PDB entry 9HAK | X-ray diffraction, 1.25 A resolution | chains A and B

[Chain A (and B)]
Name: 3C-like proteinase nsp5
Source organism: Severe acute respiratory syndrome coronavirus 2
Notes: EC 3.4.22.69; chain B of this document is another copy of the same molecule, construct and numbering; everything in this record applies to it too
UniProtKB: P0DTC1 (R1A_SARS2); residues 1-306 here correspond to UniProt positions 3264-3569 (UniProt number = residue number + 3263)
Sequence (306 residues; numbered 1 to 306; the number before each row is that of its first residue):
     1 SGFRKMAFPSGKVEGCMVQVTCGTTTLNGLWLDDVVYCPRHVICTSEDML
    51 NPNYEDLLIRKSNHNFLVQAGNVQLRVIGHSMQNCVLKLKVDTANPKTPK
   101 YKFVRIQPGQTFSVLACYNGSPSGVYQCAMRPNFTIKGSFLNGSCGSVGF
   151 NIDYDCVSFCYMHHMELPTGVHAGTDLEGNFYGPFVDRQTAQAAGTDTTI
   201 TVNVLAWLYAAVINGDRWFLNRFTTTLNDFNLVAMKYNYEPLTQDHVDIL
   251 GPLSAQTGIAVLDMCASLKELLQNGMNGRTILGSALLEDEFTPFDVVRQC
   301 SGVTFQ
Ligand contacts: A1ITI ((5R)-4-[(4-bromanyl-2-ethyl-phenyl)methyl]-N-ethyl-1-thieno[2,3-c]pyridin-4-ylcarbonyl-1,4-diazepane-5-carboxamide): Thr25, His41, Cys44, Thr45, Ser46, Met49, Phe140, Leu141, Asn142, Gly143, Ser144, Cys145, His163, His164, Met165, Glu166, Leu167, His172, Asp187, Arg188, Gln189, Thr190, Gln192
Reported in the primary citation:
  - binding site for A1ITI: His41, Gly143, Cys145, His163, Gln189

[Chain A / chain B interface]
Contacting residue pairs - 83 pairs, chain A then chain B:
  Ser1(A) with Gly138(B); Ser139(B); Phe140(B), hydrogen bond (backbone-backbone); Glu166(B), hydrogen bond (backbone-side chain); Gly170(B); His172(B), hydrogen bond (backbone-side chain)
  Gly2(A) with Gly138(B); Ser139(B)
  Arg4(A) with Gln127(B), hydrogen bond (side chain-backbone); Lys137(B), hydrogen bond (side chain-backbone); Glu290(B), salt bridge
  Lys5(A) with Arg4(B); Tyr126(B)
  Met6(A) with Gly124(B); Val125(B); Tyr126(B), hydrophobic; Ser139(B)
  Ala7(A) with Gly124(B); Val125(B), hydrogen bond (backbone-backbone)
  Phe8(A) with Val125(B)
  Pro9(A) with Ser10(B); Glu14(B); Pro122(B); Ser123(B); Gly124(B)
  Ser10(A) with Pro9(B); Ser10(B), hydrogen bond (backbone-side chain); Glu14(B), hydrogen bond (backbone-side chain)
  Gly11(A) with Gly11(B); Glu14(B), hydrogen bond (backbone-side chain)
  Glu14(A) with Pro9(B); Ser10(B), hydrogen bond (side chain-backbone); Gly11(B), hydrogen bond (side chain-backbone)
  Tyr118(A) with Gly302(B); Thr304(B)
  Ser121(A) with Thr304(B); Phe305(B)
  Pro122(A) with Pro9(B), hydrophobic; Thr304(B); Phe305(B), hydrogen bond (backbone-backbone)
  Ser123(A) with Pro9(B); Arg298(B), hydrogen bond (backbone-side chain); Val303(B), hydrogen bond (side chain-backbone); Phe305(B)
  Gly124(A) with Met6(B); Ala7(B); Pro9(B); Arg298(B)
  Val125(A) with Met6(B); Ala7(B), hydrogen bond (backbone-backbone); Phe8(B); Val125(B), hydrophobic
  Tyr126(A) with Arg4(B); Lys5(B); Met6(B), hydrophobic
  Gln127(A) with Arg4(B), hydrogen bond (backbone-side chain)
  Cys128(A) with Arg4(B)
  Lys137(A) with Arg4(B), hydrogen bond (backbone-side chain)
  Gly138(A) with Ser1(B); Gly2(B); Arg4(B)
  Ser139(A) with Ser1(B); Gly2(B), hydrogen bond (side chain-backbone); Arg4(B); Met6(B); Gln299(B), hydrogen bond
  Phe140(A) with Ser1(B), hydrogen bond (backbone-backbone)
  Leu141(A) with Gln299(B); Cys300(B); Ser301(B); Gly302(B)
  Glu166(A) with Ser1(B), hydrogen bond
  His172(A) with Ser1(B), hydrogen bond (side chain-backbone)
  Gly283(A) with Leu286(B)
  Ala285(A) with Leu286(B), hydrophobic
  Leu286(A) with Gly283(B); Ala285(B), hydrophobic
  Arg298(A) with Ser123(B), hydrogen bond (side chain-backbone); Gly124(B)
  Gln299(A) with Ser139(B), hydrogen bond; Leu141(B)
  Cys300(A) with Leu141(B)
  Ser301(A) with Leu141(B)
Also at the interface, not in a pair above, chain A (40 interface residues in all): Phe3, Lys12, Leu115, Gly170, Thr280, Ser284
Also at the interface, not in a pair above, chain B (42 interface residues in all): Phe3, Leu115, Cys128, Thr280, Ser284

[Summary]
Chain A and chain B form an interface of 40 and 42 residues respectively; the contacts include 24 hydrogen
bonds and 1 salt bridge. Polar pairs include Arg4(A)-Glu290(B), Ser1(A)-Glu166(B) and Ser1(A)-His172(B). Bound
to chain A: compound A1ITI. The paper reports a binding site for A1ITI at His41(A), Gly143(A) and Cys145(A)
among others.
Chain A and chain B are both 3C-like proteinase nsp5 (Severe acute respiratory syndrome coronavirus 2); the
structure, Structure of compound 119 bound to SARS-CoV-2 main protease, was determined by X-ray diffraction
together with 9HAJ and 9HJH from the same study.
